7YQ6 - chains E and F of the 4 polymer chains in the assembly; structure by electron microscopy, 4.18 A resolution (low resolution: residue-level contacts below are approximate; hydrogen-bond / salt-bridge calls are withheld).

# Chain E (and F)
Molecule: Isoform Short of Insulin receptor
Source organism: Homo sapiens
Notes: EC 2.7.10.1; chain F of this document is another copy of the same molecule, construct and numbering; everything in this record applies to it too
UniProt: P06213 (INSR_HUMAN), isoform P06213-2; residues 1-907 here correspond to UniProt positions 28-934 (UniProt number = residue number + 27)
Chain sequence (907 residues; numbered 1 to 907; the number before each row is that of its first residue):
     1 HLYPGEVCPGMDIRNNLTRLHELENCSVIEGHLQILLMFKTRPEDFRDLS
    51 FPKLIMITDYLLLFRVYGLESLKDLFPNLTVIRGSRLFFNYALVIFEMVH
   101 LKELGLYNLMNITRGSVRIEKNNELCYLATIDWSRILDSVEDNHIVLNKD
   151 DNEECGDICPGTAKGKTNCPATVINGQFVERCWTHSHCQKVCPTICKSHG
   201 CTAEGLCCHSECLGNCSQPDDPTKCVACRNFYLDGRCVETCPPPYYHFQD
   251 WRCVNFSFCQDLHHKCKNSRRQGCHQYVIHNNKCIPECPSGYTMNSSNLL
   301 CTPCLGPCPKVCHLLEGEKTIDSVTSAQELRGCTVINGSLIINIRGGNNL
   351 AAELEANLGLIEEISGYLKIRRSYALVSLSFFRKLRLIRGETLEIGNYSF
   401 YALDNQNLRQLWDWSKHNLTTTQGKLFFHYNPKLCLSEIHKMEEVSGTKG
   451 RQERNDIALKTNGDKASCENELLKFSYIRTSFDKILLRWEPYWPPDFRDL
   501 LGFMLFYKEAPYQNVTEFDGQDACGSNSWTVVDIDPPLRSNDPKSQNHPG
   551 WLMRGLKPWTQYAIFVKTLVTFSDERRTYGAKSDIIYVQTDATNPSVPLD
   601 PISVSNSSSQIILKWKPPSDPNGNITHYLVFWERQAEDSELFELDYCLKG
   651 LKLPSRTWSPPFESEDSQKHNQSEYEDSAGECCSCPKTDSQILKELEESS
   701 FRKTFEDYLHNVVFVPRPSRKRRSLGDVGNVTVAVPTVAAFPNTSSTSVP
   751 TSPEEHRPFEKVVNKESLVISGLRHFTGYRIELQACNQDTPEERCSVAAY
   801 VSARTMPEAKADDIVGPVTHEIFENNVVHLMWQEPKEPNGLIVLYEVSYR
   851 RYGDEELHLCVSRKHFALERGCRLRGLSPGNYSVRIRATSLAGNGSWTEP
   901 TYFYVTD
Unresolved in the structure: 161-168, 656-755 (chain F: 161-168, 650-755)
Disulfides: Cys-8/Cys-26, Cys-126/Cys-155, Cys-159/Cys-182, Cys-169/Cys-188, Cys-192/Cys-201, Cys-196/Cys-207, Cys-208/Cys-216, Cys-212/Cys-225, Cys-228/Cys-237, Cys-241/Cys-253, Cys-259/Cys-284, Cys-266/Cys-274, Cys-288/Cys-301, Cys-304/Cys-308, Cys-312/Cys-333, Cys-435/Cys-468, Cys-647/Cys-860, Cys-786/Cys-795
Differences from the reference sequence: conflict His-144 (Tyr171 in P06213), Thr-421 (Ile448 in P06213), Lys-465 (Gln492 in P06213)
UniProt features mapped onto this chain:
  - region: Glu-706 to Phe-714 (Insulin-binding)
  - site: Phe-39 (Insulin-binding)
  - modified residue: Ser-373 (Phosphoserine), Tyr-374 (Phosphotyrosine), Ser-380 (Phosphoserine)
  - glycosylation (N-linked (GlcNAc...) asparagine): Asn-16, Asn-25, Asn-78, Asn-111, Asn-215, Asn-255, Asn-295, Asn-337, Asn-397, Asn-418, Asn-514, Asn-606, Asn-624, Asn-671
Reported in the primary citation:
  - mutagenesis - R271A, S323A, T325A, Y477A, K484A, L486A, R488A, W551A, L552A, R554A: decreased signaling in response to A43
  - mutagenesis - F705A: increased signaling in response to A62
  - mutagenesis - R702Y/T704W: decreased signaling in response to A62
  - mutagenesis - F64A, R702Y/T704W: abolished signaling in response to insulin
  - mutagenesis - V99R/V173R/V604R/S802R: decreased signaling

# How chain E and chain F interact
Pairs across the interface (11; chain E residue first):
  Arg-345(E) / Phe-572(F)
  Gly-346(E) / Asp-522(F)
  Gly-347(E) / Asp-522(F)
  Arg-372(E) / Lys-465(F)
  Tyr-374(E) / Tyr-374(F)
  Asn-407(E) / Tyr-374(F)
  Lys-465(E) / Arg-345(F)
  Lys-465(E) / Arg-372(F)
  Asp-522(E) / Gly-347(F)
  Cys-524(E) / Cys-524(F)  disulfide
  Phe-572(E) / Arg-345(F)
Also at the interface, not in a pair above, chain E (12 interface residues in all): Asp-404, Gln-406
Also at the interface, not in a pair above, chain F (10 interface residues in all): Ala-375, Asn-407
Cross-chain cystine bridges: Cys-524(E)/Cys-524(F)

# Overview
The interface between chain E and chain F involves 12 residues on one side and 10 on the other; the contacts
include 1 disulfide bond. From the paper: R271A, S323A and T325A of chain E, among others, reduce signaling in
response to A43; F64A and R702Y/T704W of chain E abolish signaling in response to insulin; 14 substitutions
were tested in all.
Both chains are Isoform Short of Insulin receptor (Homo sapiens). Entry 7YQ6 (human insulin receptor bound
with A62 DNA aptamer) was determined by electron microscopy (same publication as 7YQ3, 7YQ4, 7YQ5 and 8GUY).
